Entry 2WVC (X-ray diffraction, 2.10 A resolution); this record covers chains A and B.

[Chain A (and B)]
Protein: Putative nickel-responsive regulator
From: Helicobacter pylori
Notes: chain B of this document is another copy of the same molecule, construct and numbering; everything in this record applies to it too
Reference sequence: O25896 (NIKR_HELPY); residues 1-148 here = UniProt positions 1-148
Chain sequence (148 residues; row label = number of the first residue in the row):
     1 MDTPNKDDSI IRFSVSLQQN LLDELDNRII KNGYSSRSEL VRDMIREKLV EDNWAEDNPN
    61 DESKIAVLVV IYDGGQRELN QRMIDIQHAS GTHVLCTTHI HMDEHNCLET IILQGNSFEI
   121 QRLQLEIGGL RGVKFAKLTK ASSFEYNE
Not modelled in the structure: 1-7, 53-55, 143-148 (chain B: 1-8, 29-30)
Sequence notes: engineered mutation Gly74 (His in O25896), Gly75 (His in O25896)
Curated features (UniProtKB/Swiss-Prot):
  - binding site (Ni(2+)): His88, His99, His101, Cys107
From the paper describing this entry:
  - self-association interface (contacts with another copy of this molecule): Cys96 (citing earlier work)
  - mutagenesis - Q76A/R77A, Q87F: decreased binding to DNA
  - mutagenesis - Q87F, C96S: decreased binding to Ni(II)
  - mutagenesis - C96S: unchanged signaling in response to nickel

[How chain A and chain B interact]
Residue-residue contacts - 119 pairs, chain A then chain B:
  Asp8(A) - Gln19(B)
  Ser9(A) - Leu17(B)
  Ser9(A) - Gln18(B)
  Ser9(A) - Gln19(B)  hydrogen bond (backbone-backbone)
  Ile10(A) - Leu17(B)
  Ile10(A) - Gln18(B)
  Ile11(A) - Val15(B)
  Ile11(A) - Ser16(B)
  Ile11(A) - Leu17(B)  hydrogen bond (backbone-backbone)
  Ile11(A) - Gln18(B)
  Ile11(A) - Gln19(B)
  Arg12(A) - Val15(B)
  Arg12(A) - Ser16(B)
  Phe13(A) - Ser14(B)
  Phe13(A) - Val15(B)  hydrogen bond (backbone-backbone)
  Phe13(A) - Leu17(B)  hydrophobic
  Phe13(A) - Leu22(B)  hydrophobic
  Phe13(A) - Arg37(B)
  Phe13(A) - Val41(B)  hydrophobic
  Ser14(A) - Arg12(B)
  Ser14(A) - Phe13(B)
  Ser14(A) - Ser38(B)
  Val15(A) - Ile11(B)
  Val15(A) - Arg12(B)
  Val15(A) - Phe13(B)  hydrogen bond (backbone-backbone)
  Val15(A) - Val15(B)  hydrophobic
  Val15(A) - Ser38(B)
  Val15(A) - Val41(B)  hydrophobic
  Ser16(A) - Ile10(B)
  Ser16(A) - Ile11(B)
  Ser16(A) - Ser38(B)  hydrogen bond
  Ser16(A) - Arg42(B)  hydrogen bond (backbone-side chain)
  Leu17(A) - Ile10(B)
  Leu17(A) - Ile11(B)  hydrogen bond (backbone-backbone)
  Leu17(A) - Phe13(B)  hydrophobic
  Leu17(A) - Arg42(B)
  Gln18(A) - Ser9(B)
  Gln19(A) - Ser9(B)  hydrogen bond (backbone-backbone)
  Gln19(A) - Ile11(B)
  Asn20(A) - Phe144(B)  hydrogen bond (side chain-backbone)
  Asn20(A) - Glu145(B)
  Asn20(A) - Glu148(B)
  Leu21(A) - Arg46(B)
  Leu21(A) - Leu49(B)
  Leu21(A) - Phe144(B)  hydrophobic
  Leu22(A) - Ile11(B)  hydrophobic
  Leu22(A) - Phe13(B)  hydrophobic
  Glu24(A) - Leu49(B)
  Glu24(A) - Phe144(B)
  Leu25(A) - Leu49(B)
  Arg28(A) - Leu49(B)
  Arg28(A) - Asp52(B)  salt bridge
  Arg28(A) - Asn53(B)
  Arg28(A) - Glu56(B)  salt bridge
  Lys31(A) - Glu56(B)  salt bridge
  Arg37(A) - Phe13(B)
  Ser38(A) - Val15(B)
  Ser38(A) - Ser16(B)  hydrogen bond (side chain-backbone)
  Val41(A) - Val15(B)  hydrophobic
  Val41(A) - Val41(B)  hydrophobic
  Val41(A) - Ile45(B)  hydrophobic
  Arg42(A) - Ser16(B)  hydrogen bond (side chain-backbone)
  Arg42(A) - Leu17(B)
  Met44(A) - Ile45(B)  hydrophobic
  Met44(A) - Lys48(B)
  Met44(A) - Leu49(B)  hydrophobic
  Arg46(A) - Leu21(B)
  Glu47(A) - Lys48(B)  salt bridge
  Lys48(A) - Met44(B)
  Lys48(A) - Lys48(B)
  Leu49(A) - Glu24(B)
  Glu51(A) - Lys48(B)  salt bridge
  Glu56(A) - Asn32(B)  hydrogen bond (backbone-side chain)
  Asp57(A) - Lys31(B)
  Asp57(A) - Asn32(B)  hydrogen bond (backbone-side chain)
  Asn58(A) - Lys31(B)  hydrogen bond (side chain-backbone)
  Pro59(A) - Lys31(B)
  Pro59(A) - Gly33(B)
  Ile65(A) - Met102(B)  hydrophobic
  Ile65(A) - Leu108(B)  hydrophobic
  Val67(A) - Val69(B)  hydrophobic
  Val67(A) - Leu108(B)  hydrophobic
  Val67(A) - Thr110(B)
  Val69(A) - Val67(B)  hydrophobic
  Val69(A) - Thr139(B)
  Ile71(A) - Tyr146(B)  hydrophobic
  Cys96(A) - Thr98(B)
  Cys96(A) - Ile100(B)  hydrophobic
  Thr98(A) - Cys96(B)
  Thr98(A) - Thr98(B)  hydrogen bond
  Ile100(A) - Cys96(B)  hydrophobic
  Ile100(A) - Ile112(B)  hydrophobic
  Met102(A) - Tyr146(B)  hydrophobic
  Asn106(A) - Tyr146(B)  hydrogen bond (side chain-backbone)
  Leu108(A) - Ile65(B)  hydrophobic
  Leu108(A) - Ile112(B)  hydrophobic
  Thr110(A) - Thr110(B)
  Ile112(A) - Thr98(B)
  Ile112(A) - Ile100(B)  hydrophobic
  Ile112(A) - Leu108(B)  hydrophobic
  Ile112(A) - Thr110(B)
  Gln121(A) - Gly33(B)  hydrogen bond (side chain-backbone)
  Gln121(A) - Tyr34(B)
  Lys134(A) - Arg46(B)  hydrogen bond (backbone-side chain)
  Lys134(A) - Glu145(B)
  Lys134(A) - Tyr146(B)  hydrogen bond (side chain-backbone)
  Lys134(A) - Glu148(B)  hydrogen bond (side chain-backbone)
  Phe135(A) - Arg46(B)
  Phe135(A) - Ala141(B)  hydrophobic
  Phe135(A) - Glu145(B)
  Lys137(A) - Arg46(B)
  Lys137(A) - Val50(B)
  Lys137(A) - Thr139(B)
  Lys137(A) - Lys140(B)  hydrogen bond (side chain-backbone)
  Lys137(A) - Glu145(B)  salt bridge
  Thr139(A) - Phe135(B)
  Thr139(A) - Thr139(B)  hydrogen bond
  Lys140(A) - Phe135(B)
  Ala141(A) - Ile71(B)  hydrophobic
Interface residues without a listed pair, chain A (56 interface residues in all): Asn32, Ile45, Asp103, Leu125
Interface residues without a listed pair, chain B (58 interface residues in all): Leu25, Arg28, Ser35, Glu39, Asp43, Leu95, Lys137, Asn147

[Overview]
Chain A and chain B form an interface of 56 and 58 residues respectively, with 22 hydrogen bonds and 6 salt
bridges. Among the polar pairs are Arg28(A)-Asp52(B), Arg28(A)-Glu56(B) and Lys31(A)-Glu56(B). UniProt lists 4
Ni2+-binding residues on chain A. From the paper: Q76A/R77A and Q87F of chain A reduce binding to DNA; a
self-association interface involving Cys96(A).
Both chains are Putative nickel-responsive regulator (Helicobacter pylori). Entry 2WVC (Structural and
mechanistic insights into Helicobacter pylori NikR function) was determined by X-ray diffraction (same
publication as 2WVB, 2WVD and 2WVE).
